Entry 8WKR (X-ray diffraction, 2.05 A resolution); this record covers chains B and C of the 4 polymer chains in the assembly.

[Chain B (and C)]
Molecule: L-methionine gamma-lyase
Source organism: Lactiplantibacillus plantarum JDM1
Notes: chain C of this document is another copy of the same molecule, construct and numbering; everything in this record applies to it too
UniProt: A0A0G9F7S9 (A0A0G9F7S9_LACPN); the author numbering skips numbers that UniProt does not, so the offset changes along the chain: 1-211 = UniProt 1-211; 213-429 = UniProt 212-428
Chain sequence (448 residues; numbered -19 to 429; 1 number in that range is skipped by the numbering (no residue carries it; nothing is unmodelled there); the number before each row is that of its first residue; numbers below 1 keep their minus sign (Met-19 is residue -19)):
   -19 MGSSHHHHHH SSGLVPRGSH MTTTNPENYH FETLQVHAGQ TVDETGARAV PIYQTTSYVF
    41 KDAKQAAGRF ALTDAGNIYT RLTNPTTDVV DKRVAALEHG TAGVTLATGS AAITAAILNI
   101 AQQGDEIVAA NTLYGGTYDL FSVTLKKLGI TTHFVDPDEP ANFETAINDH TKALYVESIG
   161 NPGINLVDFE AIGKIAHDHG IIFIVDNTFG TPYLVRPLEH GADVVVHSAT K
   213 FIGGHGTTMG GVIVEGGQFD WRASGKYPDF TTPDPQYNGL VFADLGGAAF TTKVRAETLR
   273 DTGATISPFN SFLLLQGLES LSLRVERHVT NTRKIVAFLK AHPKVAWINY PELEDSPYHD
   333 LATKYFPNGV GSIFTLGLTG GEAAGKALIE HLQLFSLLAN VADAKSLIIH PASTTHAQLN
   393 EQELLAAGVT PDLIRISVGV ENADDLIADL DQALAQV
Disordered / not traced: -19 to 4, 42-60
Covalent attachments: covalent link Lys211-Phe213
Modified / non-standard residues: Lys211 ((2S)-2-amino-6-[[3-hydroxy-2-methyl-5-(phosphonooxymethyl)pyridin-4-yl]methylideneamino]hexanoic acid; LLP)
Construct notes: initiating methionine (-19); expression tag (-18 to 0)
Small-molecule neighbours: proline (PRO): His217, Gln288, Gly289, Ser292, Arg296

[How chain B and chain C interact]
Pairs across the interface (99; chain B residue first):
  Gln34(B) - Thr219(C)
  Gln34(B) - Thr220(C)  hydrogen bond
  Gln34(B) - Phe281(C)
  Gln34(B) - Asn282(C)  hydrogen bond
  Gln34(B) - Leu285(C)
  Thr35(B) - Gly218(C)
  Thr35(B) - Thr219(C)  hydrogen bond (backbone-backbone)
  Thr36(B) - Thr210(C)
  Thr36(B) - Gly218(C)  hydrogen bond (backbone-backbone)
  Thr36(B) - Thr219(C)
  Thr36(B) - Thr220(C)
  Thr36(B) - Asn372(C)
  Ser37(B) - Asn372(C)  hydrogen bond
  Tyr38(B) - Leu370(C)
  Val39(B) - Leu369(C)
  Val39(B) - Leu370(C)  hydrophobic
  Phe40(B) - Leu369(C)  hydrogen bond (backbone-backbone)
  Phe40(B) - Leu370(C)  hydrophobic
  Phe40(B) - Ala371(C)  hydrophobic
  Phe40(B) - Ile381(C)  hydrophobic
  Phe40(B) - Thr386(C)
  Phe40(B) - Thr387(C)
  Ala87(B) - Gly275(C)
  Ala87(B) - Thr277(C)
  Thr88(B) - Gly275(C)  hydrogen bond (side chain-backbone)
  Thr88(B) - Thr277(C)
  Ser90(B) - Asp273(C)
  Ser90(B) - Thr274(C)
  Ala91(B) - Thr274(C)  hydrogen bond (backbone-backbone)
  Ala91(B) - Gly275(C)
  Thr94(B) - Asp273(C)
  Thr94(B) - Thr274(C)
  Leu98(B) - Leu128(C)  hydrophobic
  Gln102(B) - Lys127(C)
  Gln103(B) - Gln103(C)  hydrogen bond
  Gln103(B) - Lys127(C)  hydrogen bond (backbone-backbone)
  Gln103(B) - Gly129(C)
  Asp119(B) - Arg272(C)
  Asp119(B) - Asp273(C)
  Leu120(B) - Asp273(C)
  Leu120(B) - Thr274(C)
  Val123(B) - Gln248(C)
  Thr124(B) - Asp273(C)  hydrogen bond
  Thr124(B) - Thr274(C)
  Lys127(B) - Gln102(C)
  Lys127(B) - Gln103(C)  hydrogen bond (backbone-backbone)
  Lys127(B) - Asp241(C)  salt bridge
  Lys127(B) - Glu269(C)
  Leu128(B) - Leu98(C)  hydrophobic
  Leu128(B) - Leu128(C)
  Gly129(B) - Gln103(C)
  Thr210(B) - Thr36(C)
  Gly218(B) - Thr35(C)
  Gly218(B) - Thr36(C)  hydrogen bond (backbone-backbone)
  Thr219(B) - Gln34(C)
  Thr219(B) - Thr35(C)  hydrogen bond (backbone-backbone)
  Thr219(B) - Thr36(C)
  Thr220(B) - Gln34(C)  hydrogen bond
  Thr220(B) - Thr36(C)
  Met221(B) - Thr277(C)
  Asp241(B) - Lys127(C)  salt bridge
  Gln248(B) - Asp119(C)  hydrogen bond
  Asn250(B) - Gln390(C)
  Lys265(B) - Lys127(C)
  Glu269(B) - Lys127(C)  salt bridge
  Arg272(B) - Asp119(C)  salt bridge
  Asp273(B) - Ser90(C)
  Asp273(B) - Thr94(C)
  Asp273(B) - Asp119(C)
  Asp273(B) - Leu120(C)
  Asp273(B) - Thr124(C)  hydrogen bond
  Thr274(B) - Ser90(C)
  Thr274(B) - Ala91(C)  hydrogen bond (backbone-backbone)
  Thr274(B) - Thr94(C)
  Thr274(B) - Thr124(C)
  Gly275(B) - Ala87(C)
  Gly275(B) - Thr88(C)  hydrogen bond (backbone-side chain)
  Gly275(B) - Ala91(C)
  Ala276(B) - Ala276(C)  hydrophobic
  Thr277(B) - Ala87(C)
  Thr277(B) - Thr88(C)
  Thr277(B) - Met221(C)
  Ser279(B) - Ser279(C)
  Ser279(B) - Asn282(C)  hydrogen bond
  Phe281(B) - Gln34(C)
  Phe281(B) - Phe281(C)  hydrophobic
  Phe281(B) - Leu285(C)  hydrophobic
  Asn282(B) - Gln34(C)  hydrogen bond
  Asn282(B) - Ser279(C)  hydrogen bond
  Leu285(B) - Gln34(C)
  Leu285(B) - Phe281(C)  hydrophobic
  Leu369(B) - Val39(C)
  Leu369(B) - Phe40(C)  hydrogen bond (backbone-backbone)
  Leu370(B) - Ser37(C)
  Leu370(B) - Tyr38(C)
  Asn372(B) - Thr36(C)
  Asn372(B) - Ser37(C)
  Thr386(B) - Phe40(C)
  Gln390(B) - Asn250(C)
Also at the interface, not in a pair above, chain B (51 interface residues in all): Lys126, Ile130, Thr270, Thr387
Also at the interface, not in a pair above, chain C (51 interface residues in all): Val123, Ile130, Ser368

[In short]
Chain B and chain C each contribute 51 residues to their interface; the contacts include 23 hydrogen bonds and
4 salt bridges. Polar contacts include Lys127(B)-Asp241(C), Glu269(B)-Lys127(C) and Arg272(B)-Asp119(C). Bound
to chain B: proline.
Chain B and chain C are both L-methionine gamma-lyase (Lactiplantibacillus plantarum JDM1); the structure,
Crystal structure of O-acetylhomoserine sulfhydrylase from Lactobacillus plantarum in the open form, was
determined by X-ray diffraction.
